7CVT - chains A and B of the 6 polymer chains in the assembly; structure by X-ray diffraction, 2.90 A resolution.

== Chain A (and B) ==
Name: H(+)/Cl(-) exchange transporter ClcA
Organism: Escherichia coli MS 198-1
Notes: chain B of this document is another copy of the same molecule, construct and numbering; everything in this record applies to it too
Reference sequence: D7XDR7 (D7XDR7_ECOLX); residue numbers follow UniProt; this construct covers 1-473
Chain sequence (473 residues; numbered 1 to 473; the number before each row is that of its first residue):
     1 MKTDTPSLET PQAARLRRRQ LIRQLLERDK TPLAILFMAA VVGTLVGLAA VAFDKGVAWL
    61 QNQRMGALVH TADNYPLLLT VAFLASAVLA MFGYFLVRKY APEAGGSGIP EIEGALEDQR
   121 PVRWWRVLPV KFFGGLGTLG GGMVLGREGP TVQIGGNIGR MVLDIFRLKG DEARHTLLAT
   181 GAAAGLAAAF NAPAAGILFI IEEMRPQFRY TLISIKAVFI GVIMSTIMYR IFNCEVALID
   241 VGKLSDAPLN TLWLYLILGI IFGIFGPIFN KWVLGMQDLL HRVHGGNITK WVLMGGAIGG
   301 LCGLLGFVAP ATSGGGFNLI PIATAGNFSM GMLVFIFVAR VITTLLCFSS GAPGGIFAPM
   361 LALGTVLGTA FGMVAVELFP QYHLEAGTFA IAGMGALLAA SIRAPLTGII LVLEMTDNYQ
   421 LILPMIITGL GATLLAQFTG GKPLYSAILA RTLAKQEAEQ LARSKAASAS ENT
Unresolved in the structure: 1-16, 461-473
Construct notes: engineered mutation Ala85 (Cys in D7XDR7), Ala194 (Leu in D7XDR7), Cys234 (His in D7XDR7)
What the authors report for this chain:
  - mutagenesis - L194A: unchanged catalytic activity
  - mutagenesis - L194A, L194A/I197A/L198A, L194A/I197A/L198A/I201A, F219A/I220A/I223A/I227A, L406A/I409A/I410A/L413A, I422A/L423A/I426A/L430A/L434A: decreased binding to H(+)/Cl(-) exchange transporter ClcA (chain A)
  - mutagenesis - L194A: unchanged stability
  - mutagenesis - I197A, I197A/L198A, L198A, I201A: unchanged binding to H(+)/Cl(-) exchange transporter ClcA (chain A)

== Interface between chain A and chain B ==
Residue-residue contacts (106):
  Arg17(A) - Glu117(B)  salt bridge
  Arg17(A) - Gln119(B)
  Arg17(A) - Arg209(B)
  Arg18(A) - Gln119(B)
  Arg19(A) - Glu457(B)
  Leu21(A) - Glu117(B)
  Leu21(A) - Gln119(B)
  Leu21(A) - Leu453(B)  hydrophobic
  Ile22(A) - Ala450(B)
  Ile22(A) - Leu453(B)
  Ile22(A) - Ala454(B)  hydrophobic
  Gln24(A) - Phe208(B)
  Leu25(A) - Phe208(B)  hydrophobic
  Leu25(A) - Ser446(B)
  Leu25(A) - Leu449(B)  hydrophobic
  Leu26(A) - Lys442(B)
  Arg28(A) - Glu203(B)  salt bridge
  Arg28(A) - Gln207(B)  hydrogen bond
  Arg28(A) - Phe208(B)
  Arg28(A) - Pro443(B)
  Arg28(A) - Ser446(B)  hydrogen bond
  Asp29(A) - Arg403(B)  salt bridge
  Asp29(A) - Thr433(B)
  Asp29(A) - Gln437(B)
  Lys30(A) - Gln437(B)
  Thr31(A) - Gln437(B)  hydrogen bond (backbone-side chain)
  Leu36(A) - Leu434(B)  hydrophobic
  Leu36(A) - Phe438(B)  hydrophobic
  Glu117(A) - Leu21(B)
  Gln119(A) - Arg18(B)
  Gln119(A) - Leu21(B)
  Asn191(A) - Tyr419(B)
  Leu198(A) - Leu198(B)  hydrophobic
  Leu198(A) - Leu406(B)  hydrophobic
  Ile201(A) - Ile201(B)  hydrophobic
  Glu203(A) - Arg28(B)  salt bridge
  Gln207(A) - Arg28(B)
  Gln207(A) - Tyr210(B)  hydrogen bond (backbone-side chain)
  Phe208(A) - Leu21(B)  hydrophobic
  Phe208(A) - Gln24(B)
  Phe208(A) - Leu25(B)
  Phe208(A) - Arg28(B)
  Phe208(A) - Tyr210(B)
  Arg209(A) - Tyr210(B)
  Tyr210(A) - Gln207(B)
  Tyr210(A) - Phe208(B)  hydrophobic
  Tyr210(A) - Arg209(B)
  Tyr210(A) - Tyr210(B)
  Lys216(A) - Leu430(B)
  Lys216(A) - Thr433(B)  hydrogen bond (side chain-backbone)
  Lys216(A) - Leu434(B)
  Lys216(A) - Gln437(B)  hydrogen bond
  Phe219(A) - Ile409(B)  hydrophobic
  Phe219(A) - Ile426(B)
  Phe219(A) - Leu430(B)  hydrophobic
  Ile220(A) - Leu430(B)  hydrophobic
  Ile223(A) - Ile426(B)  hydrophobic
  Ile223(A) - Ile427(B)  hydrophobic
  Ile223(A) - Leu430(B)  hydrophobic
  Thr226(A) - Leu423(B)
  Arg230(A) - Leu249(B)
  Arg230(A) - Leu423(B)
  Ile231(A) - Leu249(B)  hydrophobic
  Cys234(A) - Leu249(B)  hydrophobic
  Leu249(A) - Arg230(B)
  Leu249(A) - Ile231(B)  hydrophobic
  Leu249(A) - Cys234(B)  hydrophobic
  Arg403(A) - Asp29(B)  salt bridge
  Arg403(A) - Lys216(B)
  Leu406(A) - Leu198(B)  hydrophobic
  Leu406(A) - Phe219(B)  hydrophobic
  Glu414(A) - Tyr419(B)  hydrogen bond
  Asp417(A) - Asp417(B)
  Tyr419(A) - Asn191(B)
  Tyr419(A) - Glu414(B)  hydrogen bond
  Ile422(A) - Glu414(B)
  Leu423(A) - Arg230(B)
  Ile426(A) - Pro193(B)  hydrophobic
  Ile426(A) - Phe219(B)  hydrophobic
  Ile426(A) - Ile223(B)  hydrophobic
  Leu430(A) - Phe219(B)  hydrophobic
  Leu430(A) - Ile220(B)  hydrophobic
  Leu430(A) - Ile223(B)  hydrophobic
  Thr433(A) - Asp29(B)
  Thr433(A) - Lys216(B)  hydrogen bond (backbone-side chain)
  Leu434(A) - Leu36(B)  hydrophobic
  Leu434(A) - Lys216(B)
  Leu434(A) - Ile220(B)  hydrophobic
  Gln437(A) - Asp29(B)
  Gln437(A) - Lys30(B)
  Gln437(A) - Thr31(B)  hydrogen bond (side chain-backbone)
  Gln437(A) - Lys216(B)  hydrogen bond
  Phe438(A) - Leu33(B)  hydrophobic
  Phe438(A) - Leu36(B)  hydrophobic
  Lys442(A) - Leu26(B)
  Pro443(A) - Arg28(B)
  Ser446(A) - Leu25(B)
  Ser446(A) - Arg28(B)  hydrogen bond
  Leu449(A) - Leu25(B)  hydrophobic
  Ala450(A) - Leu25(B)
  Ala450(A) - Leu26(B)  hydrophobic
  Leu453(A) - Leu21(B)  hydrophobic
  Leu453(A) - Ile22(B)
  Ala454(A) - Ile22(B)
  Glu457(A) - Arg18(B)
  Glu457(A) - Arg19(B)  salt bridge
Also at the interface, not in a pair above, chain A (64 interface residues in all): Leu33, Ala192, Pro193, Ile197, Arg205, Ile227, Leu252, Ile402, Ile410, Leu413, Ile427
Also at the interface, not in a pair above, chain B (65 interface residues in all): Ala192, Ala194, Ile197, Glu202, Arg205, Thr226, Ile227, Leu252, Ile410, Leu413, Ile422
Interface features reported in the paper:
  - hot spots on chain B (mutagenesis) - L194A (+2.9 kcal/mol), L194A/I197A/L198A, L194A/I197A/L198A/I201A: decreased binding to H(+)/Cl(-) exchange transporter ClcA (chain B)
  - hot spots on chain B (mutagenesis) - I197A, I197A/L198A: unchanged binding to H(+)/Cl(-) exchange transporter ClcA (chain B)

== Overview ==
64 residues of chain A face 65 of chain B across their interface; the contacts include 12 hydrogen bonds and 6
salt bridges. Among the polar pairs are Arg17(A)-Glu117(B), Arg28(A)-Glu203(B) and Asp29(A)-Arg403(B). From
the paper: L194A, L194A/I197A/L198A and L194A/I197A/L198A/I201A of chain A, among others, reduce binding to
H(+)/Cl(-) exchange transporter ClcA (chain A); L194A, L194A/I197A/L198A and L194A/I197A/L198A/I201A of chain
B reduce binding to H(+)/Cl(-) exchange transporter ClcA (chain B); 15 substitutions were tested in all.
Both chains are H(+)/Cl(-) exchange transporter ClcA (Escherichia coli MS 198-1). Entry 7CVT (Crystal
structure of the C85A/L194A/H234C mutant CLC-ec1 with Fab fragment) was determined by X-ray diffraction,
deposited together with 7CVS.
